6UQO - chains A and K of the 22 polymer chains in the assembly; structure by electron microscopy, 3.10 A resolution.

== Chain A ==
Molecule: ATP-dependent Clp protease ATP-binding subunit ClpA
From: Escherichia coli (strain K12)
Notes: EC 3.4.21.92
UniProtKB: A0A4S4P650 (A0A4S4P650_ECOLI); numbering as in UniProt (aligned over 169-746)
Sequence (578 residues; numbered 169 to 746; the number before each row is that of its first residue):
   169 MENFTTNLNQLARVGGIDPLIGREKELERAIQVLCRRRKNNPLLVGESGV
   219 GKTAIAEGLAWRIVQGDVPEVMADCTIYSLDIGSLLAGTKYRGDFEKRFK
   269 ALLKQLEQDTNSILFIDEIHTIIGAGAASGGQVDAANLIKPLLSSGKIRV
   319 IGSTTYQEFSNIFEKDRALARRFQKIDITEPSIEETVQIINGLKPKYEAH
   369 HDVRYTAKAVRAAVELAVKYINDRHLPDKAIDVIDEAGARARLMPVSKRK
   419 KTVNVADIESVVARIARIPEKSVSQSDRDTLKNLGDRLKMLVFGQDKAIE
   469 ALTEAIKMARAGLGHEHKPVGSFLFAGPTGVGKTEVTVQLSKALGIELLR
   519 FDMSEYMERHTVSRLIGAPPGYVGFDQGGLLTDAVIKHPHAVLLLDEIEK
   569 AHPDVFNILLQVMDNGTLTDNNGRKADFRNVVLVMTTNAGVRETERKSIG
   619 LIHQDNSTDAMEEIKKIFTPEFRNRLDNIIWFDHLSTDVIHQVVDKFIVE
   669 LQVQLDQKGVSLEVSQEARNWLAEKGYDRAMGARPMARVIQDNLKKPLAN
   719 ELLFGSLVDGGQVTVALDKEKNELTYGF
Small-molecule neighbours:
  - ADP (adenosine-5'-diphosphate), molecule 1: Pro187, Leu188, Ile189, Arg191, Glu215, Ser216, Gly217, Val218, Gly219, Lys220, Thr221, Ala222, Ile357, Leu361, Pro395, Ile399
  - ADP, molecule 2: Leu459, Val460, Phe461, Gln463, Pro496, Thr497, Gly498, Val499, Gly500, Lys501, Thr502, Glu503, Leu653, Val657, Val661, Phe665, Ala701, Arg702, Met704
  - ATP-gamma-S (AGS; phosphothiophosphoric acid-adenylate ester): Ala336, Arg339, Arg340

== Chain K ==
Molecule: ATP-dependent Clp endopeptidase proteolytic subunit ClpP
From: Escherichia coli (strain K12)
Notes: EC 3.4.21.92
UniProtKB: A0A4V3YU15 (A0A4V3YU15_ECOLI); residues 15-206 here = UniProt positions 15-206
Sequence (192 residues; each row starts with the number of its first residue):
    15 ALVPMVIEQTSRGERSFDIYSRLLKERVIFLTGQVEDHMANLIVAQMLFL
    65 EAENPEKDIYLYINSPGGVITAGMSIYDTMQFIKPDVSTICMGQAASMGA
   115 FLLTAGAKGKRFCLPNSRVMIHQPLGGYQGQATDIEIHAREILKVKGRMN
   165 ELMALHTGQSLEQIERDTERDRFLSAPEAVEYGLVDSILTHR

== How chain A and chain K interact ==
Pairs across the interface (18):
  Glu567(A) - Arg26(K)
  Lys568(A) - Arg26(K)
  Ala569(A) - Arg26(K)
  Arg610(A) - Gln23(K)  hydrogen bond (side chain-backbone)
  Arg610(A) - Thr24(K)  hydrogen bond (side chain-backbone)
  Ser616(A) - Glu40(K)
  Ile617(A) - Leu37(K)  hydrophobic
  Ile617(A) - Glu40(K)
  Ile617(A) - Val42(K)
  Gly618(A) - Tyr76(K)
  Gly618(A) - Arg206(K)  hydrogen bond (backbone-side chain)
  Leu619(A) - Tyr76(K)  hydrogen bond (backbone-side chain)
  Leu619(A) - Arg206(K)  hydrogen bond (backbone-side chain)
  Ile620(A) - Tyr74(K)
  Ile620(A) - Ile104(K)  hydrophobic
  His621(A) - Arg206(K)  hydrogen bond
  Gln622(A) - Glu40(K)  hydrogen bond (side chain-backbone)
  Gln622(A) - Tyr74(K)
Also at the interface, not in a pair above, chain A (12 interface residues in all): Pro571
Also at the interface, not in a pair above, chain K (17 interface residues in all): Arg36, Arg41, Lys71, Ser102, Phe126, Leu128, Leu203

== Overview ==
12 residues of chain A and 17 residues of chain K are in contact; the contacts include 7 hydrogen bonds. Polar
pairs include Arg610(A)-Gln23(K), Arg610(A)-Thr24(K) and Gly618(A)-Arg206(K). Ligands of chain A: ADP and
ATP-gamma-S.
Here chain A is ATP-dependent Clp protease ATP-binding subunit ClpA and chain K is ATP-dependent Clp
endopeptidase proteolytic subunit ClpP, both from Escherichia coli (strain K12). Entry 6UQO (ClpA/ClpP Engaged
State bound to RepA-GFP) was determined by electron microscopy together with 6UQE, 6W1Z, 6W20, 6W21, 6W22,
6W23 and 6W24 from the same study.
